3KEK - chain A; structure by X-ray diffraction, 1.97 A resolution.

# Chain A
Protein: Collagenase 3
From: Homo sapiens
Notes: EC 3.4.24.-; fragment: catalytic domain
UniProt: P45452 (MMP13_HUMAN); residues 104-270 here correspond to UniProt positions 105-271 (UniProt number = residue number + 1)
Chain sequence (167 residues; each row starts with the number of its first residue):
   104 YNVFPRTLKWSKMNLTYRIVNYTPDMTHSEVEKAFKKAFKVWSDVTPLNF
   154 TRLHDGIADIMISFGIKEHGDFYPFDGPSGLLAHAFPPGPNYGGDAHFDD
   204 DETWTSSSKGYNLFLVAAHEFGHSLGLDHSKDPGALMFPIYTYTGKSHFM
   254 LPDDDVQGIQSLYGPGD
Disordered / not traced: 268-270
Ion coordination: Ca2+ site 1: Asp128, Asp203, Glu205; Ca2+ site 2: Asp162, Asn194, Gly196, Asp198; Zn2+ site 1: His172, Asp174, His187, His200; Ca2+ site 3: Asp179, Gly180, Ser182, Leu184, Asp202, Glu205; Zn2+ site 2: His222, His226, His232
Ligand contacts: 3EK (trans-4-[(3-{2-[(4-fluorobenzyl)carbamoyl]-6-methylpyridin-4-yl}-1H-1,2,4-triazol-1-yl)methyl]cyclohexanecarboxylic acid): Lys140, Leu185, Ser209, Asn215, Phe217, Leu218, Val219, His222, Gly237, Ala238, Leu239, Phe241, Pro242, Ile243, Tyr244, Thr245, Tyr246, Thr247, Lys249, Ser250, His251, Phe252, Met253, Pro255
Curated features (UniProtKB/Swiss-Prot):
  - binding site (Ca(2+)): Asp202

# Summary
Ligands of chain A: compound 3EK. Asp128, Asp203 and Glu205 coordinate Ca2+ site 1. Asp162, Asn194, Gly196 and
Asp198 form the Ca2+ site 2. From UniProt: Ca2+-binding residue Asp202.
Chain A is Collagenase 3 (Homo sapiens); the structure, Crystal Structure of Human MMP-13 complexed with a
(pyridin-4-yl)-2H-tetrazole compound, was determined by X-ray diffraction together with 3KEC and 3KEJ from the
same study.
